PDB entry 1CZO | X-ray diffraction, 1.85 A resolution | chain A

== Chain A ==
Protein: Flavodoxin
Source organism: Synechococcus elongatus
Reference sequence: P10340 (FLAV_SYNP7); residues 1-169 here = UniProt positions 1-169
Amino-acid sequence (169 residues; each row starts with the number of its first residue):
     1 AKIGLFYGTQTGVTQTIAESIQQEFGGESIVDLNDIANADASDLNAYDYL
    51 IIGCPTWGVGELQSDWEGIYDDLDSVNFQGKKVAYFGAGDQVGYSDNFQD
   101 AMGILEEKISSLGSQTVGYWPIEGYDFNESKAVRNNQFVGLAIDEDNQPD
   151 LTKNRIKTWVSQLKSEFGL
Differences from the reference sequence: engineered mutation Gly58 (Asn in P10340)
Small-molecule neighbours: FMN (flavin mononucleotide): Gly8, Thr9, Gln10, Thr11, Gly12, Val13, Thr14, Pro55, Thr56, Trp57, Gly58, Val59, Gly60, Ala88, Gly89, Asp90, Tyr94, Asn97, Phe98, Gln99, Asp146

== Summary ==
Bound to chain A: flavin mononucleotide.
Chain A is Flavodoxin (Synechococcus elongatus); the structure, Comparisons of wild type and mutant
flavodoxins from anacystis nidulans. structural determinants of the redox potentials, was determined by X-ray
diffraction (same publication as 1CZK, 1CZH, 1CZL, 1CZR and 1D04).
